Entry 5M37 (X-ray diffraction, 2.35 A resolution); this record covers chains A and D of the 4 polymer chains in the assembly.

== Chain A ==
Name: 14-3-3 protein zeta/delta
Source organism: Homo sapiens
UniProt: P63104 (1433Z_HUMAN); numbering as in UniProt (aligned over 1-230)
Amino-acid sequence (230 residues; row label = number of the first residue in the row):
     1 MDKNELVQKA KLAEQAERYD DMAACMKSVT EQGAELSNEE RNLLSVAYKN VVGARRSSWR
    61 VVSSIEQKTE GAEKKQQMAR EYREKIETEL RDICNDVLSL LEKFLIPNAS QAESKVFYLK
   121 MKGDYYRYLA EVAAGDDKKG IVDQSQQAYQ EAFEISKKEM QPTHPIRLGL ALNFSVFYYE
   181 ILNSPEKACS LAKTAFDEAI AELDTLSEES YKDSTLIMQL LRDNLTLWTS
Ligand contacts:
  - 9SZ ((1R,5S,9S,16R,20R,24S,28S,35R)-3,22-Bis(dihydroxyphosphoryloxy)tridecacyclo[22.14.1.15,20.19,16.128,35.02,23.04,21.06,19.08,17.010,15.025,38.027,36.029,34]dotetraconta-2(23),3,6,8(17),10,12,14,18,21,25,27(36),29,31,33,37-pentadecaene), molecule 1: Trp59, Arg60, Ser63, Ser64, Gln67, Tyr179, Glu180, Asn183
  - 9SZ, molecule 2: Lys138, Asn183, Pro185
  - benzoic acid (BEZ): Phe196, Thr215, Met218, Gln219, Arg222
Reported in the primary citation:
  - binding site for 9SZ: Lys74

== Chain D ==
Name: M-phase inducer phosphatase 3
Notes: EC 3.1.3.48
UniProt: P30307 (MPIP3_HUMAN); residue numbers follow UniProt; this construct covers 207-226
Amino-acid sequence (20 residues; row label = number of the first residue in the row):
   207 SRSGLYRSPS MPENLNRPRL
Not modelled in the structure: 224-226
Modified / non-standard residues: Ser216 (phosphoserine; SEP)
Swiss-Prot annotation at these positions:
  - modified residue (Phosphoserine): Ser214, Ser216
  - mutagenesis: Leu211 (L211A: Reduces phosphorylation by MARK3 and CHEK1), Ser216 (S216A: No effect on interaction with MARK3. Abolishes phosphorylation by MARK3), Leu221 (L221A: Abolishes interaction with MARK3. Reduces phosphorylation of S-216 by MARK3)
Ligand contacts: 9SZ ((1R,5S,9S,16R,20R,24S,28S,35R)-3,22-Bis(dihydroxyphosphoryloxy)tridecacyclo[22.14.1.15,20.19,16.128,35.02,23.04,21.06,19.08,17.010,15.025,38.027,36.029,34]dotetraconta-2(23),3,6,8(17),10,12,14,18,21,25,27(36),29,31,33,37-pentadecaene): Arg208, Ser209, Gly210, Tyr212
Reported in the primary citation:
  - binding site for 9SZ: Arg208

== Chain A / chain D interface ==
Contacting residue pairs (31; chain A residue first):
  Ser45(A) - Glu219(D)  hydrogen bond
  Val46(A) - Glu219(D)
  Lys49(A) - Ser216(D)
  Lys49(A) - Glu219(D)
  Arg56(A) - Ser214(D)  hydrogen bond
  Arg56(A) - Ser216(D)
  Arg60(A) - Gly210(D)
  Arg60(A) - Tyr212(D)  hydrogen bond (side chain-backbone)
  Arg60(A) - Arg213(D)
  Arg60(A) - Ser214(D)  hydrogen bond
  Val61(A) - Gly210(D)
  Ser64(A) - Gly210(D)
  Arg127(A) - Ser216(D)
  Tyr128(A) - Ser216(D)
  Glu131(A) - Ser214(D)
  Gly169(A) - Met217(D)
  Leu172(A) - Pro215(D)
  Leu172(A) - Ser216(D)
  Leu172(A) - Met217(D)
  Asn173(A) - Ser216(D)
  Asn173(A) - Met217(D)  hydrogen bond (side chain-backbone)
  Val176(A) - Pro215(D)
  Glu180(A) - Tyr212(D)  hydrogen bond
  Glu180(A) - Ser214(D)  hydrogen bond
  Glu180(A) - Pro215(D)
  Lys212(A) - Leu221(D)
  Asp213(A) - Leu221(D)
  Ile217(A) - Met217(D)  hydrophobic
  Leu220(A) - Pro218(D)
  Asn224(A) - Pro215(D)  hydrogen bond (side chain-backbone)
  Trp228(A) - Pro215(D)  hydrophobic
Also at the interface, not in a pair above, chain A (24 interface residues in all): Ser57, Pro165, Tyr179
Also at the interface, not in a pair above, chain D (11 interface residues in all): Leu211

== In short ==
24 residues of chain A face 11 of chain D across their interface; the contacts include 8 hydrogen bonds. Polar
pairs include Ser45(A)-Glu219(D), Arg56(A)-Ser214(D) and Arg60(A)-Tyr212(D). One compound 9SZ molecule is
bound between chain A and chain D. The paper reports a binding site for 9SZ at Lys74(A) and Arg208(D).
Here chain A is 14-3-3 protein zeta/delta (Homo sapiens) and chain D is M-phase inducer phosphatase 3. Entry
5M37 (The molecular tweezer CLR01 stabilizes a disordered protein-protein interface) was determined by X-ray
diffraction (same publication as 5M35 and 5M36).
